Entry 4CDM (X-ray diffraction, 2.70 A resolution); this record covers chain A.

== Chain A ==
Protein: Deoxyribodipyrimidine photolyase
From: Methanosarcina mazei
Notes: EC 4.1.99.3
Reference sequence: Q8PYK9 (Q8PYK9_METMA); numbering as in UniProt (aligned over 3-464)
Amino-acid sequence (482 residues; row label = number of the first residue in the row; numbers below 1 keep their minus sign (Met-17 is residue -17)):
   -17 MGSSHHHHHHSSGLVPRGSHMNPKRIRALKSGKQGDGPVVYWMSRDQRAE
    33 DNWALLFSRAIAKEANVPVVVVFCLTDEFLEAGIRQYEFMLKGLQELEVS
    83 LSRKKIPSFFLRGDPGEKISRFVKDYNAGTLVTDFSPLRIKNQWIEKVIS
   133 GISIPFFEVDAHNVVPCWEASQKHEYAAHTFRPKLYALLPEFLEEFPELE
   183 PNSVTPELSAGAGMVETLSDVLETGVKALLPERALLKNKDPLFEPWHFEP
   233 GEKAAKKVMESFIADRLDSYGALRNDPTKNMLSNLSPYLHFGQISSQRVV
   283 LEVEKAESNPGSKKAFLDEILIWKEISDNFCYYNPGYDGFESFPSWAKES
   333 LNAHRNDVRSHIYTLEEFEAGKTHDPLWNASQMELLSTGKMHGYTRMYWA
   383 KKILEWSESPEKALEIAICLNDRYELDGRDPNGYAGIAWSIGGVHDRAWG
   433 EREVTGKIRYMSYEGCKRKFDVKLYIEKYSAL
Not modelled in the structure: -17 to 0, 190-197, 463-464
Construct notes: expression tag (-17 to 2); cloning artifact (377)
Ligand contacts:
  - FAD (flavin-adenine dinucleotide): Tyr252, Leu264, Ser265, Asn266, Leu267, Ser268, Leu271, Phe298, Glu301, Ile302, Trp305, Lys306, Ser309, Lys372, Met373, Gly375, Arg378, Met379, Trp381, Ala382, Asn403, Asp409, Gly410, Asp412, Asn414, Gly415, Gly418, Ile419, Ser422
  - FO1 (1-deoxy-1-(8-hydroxy-2,4-dioxo-3,4-dihydropyrimido[4,5-b]quinolin-10(2H)-yl)-D-ribitol): Met25, Ser26, Arg27, Gln29, Phe55, Cys56, Leu57, Thr58, Phe61, Ala64, Gln68, Met72, Asp116, Ser118, Lys123, Trp126, His272, Phe273, Gly410, Arg411
What the authors report for this chain:
  - conformationally variable residues (loop rearrangement, side-chain flip): Leu57 to Ala64
  - mutagenesis - S26L: unchanged binding to FO1
  - mutagenesis - S26F: abolished binding to FO1

== In short ==
Bound to chain A: flavin-adenine dinucleotide and compound FO1. From the paper: S26F abolishes binding to FO1;
conformational variability at Leu57.
Chain A is Deoxyribodipyrimidine photolyase (Methanosarcina mazei); the structure, Crystal structure of M.
mazei photolyase soaked with synthetic 8-HDF, was determined by X-ray diffraction (same publication as 4CDN).
